1KBL - chain A; structure by X-ray diffraction, 1.94 A resolution.

# Chain A
Molecule: Pyruvate phosphate dikinase
Source organism: Clostridium symbiosum
Notes: EC 2.7.9.1
UniProt: P22983 (PPDK_CLOSY); residues 2-874 here correspond to UniProt positions 1-873 (UniProt number = residue number - 1)
Sequence (873 residues; row label = number of the first residue in the row):
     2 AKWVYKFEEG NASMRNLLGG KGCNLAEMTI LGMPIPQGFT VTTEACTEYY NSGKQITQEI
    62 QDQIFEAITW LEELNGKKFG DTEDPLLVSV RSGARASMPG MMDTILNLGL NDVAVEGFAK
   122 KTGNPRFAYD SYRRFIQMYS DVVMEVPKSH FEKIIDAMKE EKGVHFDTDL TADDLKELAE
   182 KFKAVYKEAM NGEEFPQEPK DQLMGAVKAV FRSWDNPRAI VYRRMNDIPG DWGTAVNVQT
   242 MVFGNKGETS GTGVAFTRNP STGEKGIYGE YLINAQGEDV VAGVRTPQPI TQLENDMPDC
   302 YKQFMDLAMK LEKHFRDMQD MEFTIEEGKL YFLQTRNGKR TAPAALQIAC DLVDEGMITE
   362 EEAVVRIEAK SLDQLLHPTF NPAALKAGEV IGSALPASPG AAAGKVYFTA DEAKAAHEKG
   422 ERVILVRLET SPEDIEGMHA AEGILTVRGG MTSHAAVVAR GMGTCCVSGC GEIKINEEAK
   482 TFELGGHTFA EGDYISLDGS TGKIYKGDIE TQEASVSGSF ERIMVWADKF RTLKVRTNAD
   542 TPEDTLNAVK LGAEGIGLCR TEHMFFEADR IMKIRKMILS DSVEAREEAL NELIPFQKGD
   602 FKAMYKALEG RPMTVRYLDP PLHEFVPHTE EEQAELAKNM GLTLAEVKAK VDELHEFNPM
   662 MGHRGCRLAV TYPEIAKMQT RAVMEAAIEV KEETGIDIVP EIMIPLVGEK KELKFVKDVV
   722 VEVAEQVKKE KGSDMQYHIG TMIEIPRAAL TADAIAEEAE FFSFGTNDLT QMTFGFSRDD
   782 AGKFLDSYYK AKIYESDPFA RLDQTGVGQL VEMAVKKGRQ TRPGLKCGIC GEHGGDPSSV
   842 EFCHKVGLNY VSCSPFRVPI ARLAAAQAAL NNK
Unresolved in the structure: 874
What the authors report for this chain:
  - binding site for ammonium ion: Asp620, Glu745, Asp769
  - catalytic residues: His455 (citing earlier work)
  - post-translational modification sites: His455 (citing earlier work)
  - catalytic residues: Ser764, Cys831 (proposed by the authors, not directly observed)
  - mutagenesis - R617K, D620N, E745Q, N768A: decreased catalytic activity
  - mutagenesis - D769A (500-fold): decreased catalytic activity on PEP
  - mutagenesis - R561K, C831A: abolished catalytic activity

# Summary
From the paper: catalytic residues His455, Ser764 and Cys831; R617K, D620N and E745Q, among others, reduce
catalytic activity; 7 substitutions were tested in all.
Chain A is Pyruvate phosphate dikinase (Clostridium symbiosum); the structure, Pyruvate phosphate dikinase,
was determined by X-ray diffraction together with 1KC7 from the same study.
